PDB entry 7N1C | X-ray diffraction, 1.88 A resolution | chains D and E

== Chain D ==
Name: pRLQ3 T cell receptor alpha chain
Source organism: Homo sapiens
Sequence (204 residues; numbered 1 to 204; the number before each row is that of its first residue):
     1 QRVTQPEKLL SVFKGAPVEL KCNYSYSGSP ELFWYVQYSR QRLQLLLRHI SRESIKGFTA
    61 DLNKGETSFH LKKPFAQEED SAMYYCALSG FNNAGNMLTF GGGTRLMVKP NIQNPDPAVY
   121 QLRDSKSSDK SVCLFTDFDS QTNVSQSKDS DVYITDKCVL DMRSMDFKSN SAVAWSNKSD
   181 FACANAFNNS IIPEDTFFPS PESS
Unresolved in the structure: 198-204
Disulfide bonds: Cys22-Cys86, Cys133-Cys183

== Chain E ==
Name: pRLQ3 T cell receptor beta chain
Source organism: Homo sapiens
Sequence (244 residues; each row starts with the number of its first residue):
     1 GVAQSPRYKI IEKRQSVAFW CNPISGHATL YWYQQILGQG PKLLIQFQNN GVVDDSQLPK
    61 DRFSAERLKG VDSTLKIQPA KLEDSAVYLC ASSLGGAGGA DTQYFGPGTR LTVLEDLKNV
   121 FPPEVAVFEP SEAEISHTQK ATLVCLATGF YPDHVELSWW VNGKEVHSGV CTDPQPLKEQ
   181 PALNDSRYAL SSRLRVSATF WQNPRNHFRC QVQFYGLSEN DEWTQDRAKP VTQIVSAEAW
   241 GRAD
Unresolved in the structure: 244
Disulfide bonds: Cys21-Cys90, Cys145-Cys210

== Interface between chain D and chain E ==
Cross-chain cystine bridges: Cys158(D)-Cys171(E)
Pairs across the interface - 91 pairs, chain D then chain E:
  Lys8(D) with Gly38(E), hydrogen bond (side chain-backbone)
  Glu31(D) with Ala100(E), hydrogen bond (side chain-backbone)
  Tyr35(D) with Gln103(E), hydrogen bond (side chain-backbone)
  Arg42(D) with Gly1(E); Val2(E), hydrogen bond (side chain-backbone); Phe105(E), hydrogen bond (side chain-backbone); Gly106(E); Pro107(E)
  Leu43(D) with Phe105(E)
  Leu45(D) with Thr102(E)
  Arg48(D) with Thr102(E), hydrogen bond
  Tyr85(D) with Gln35(E), hydrogen bond; Gln39(E); Gly40(E)
  Ser89(D) with Ala100(E)
  Asn93(D) with Asp54(E)
  Ala94(D) with Val53(E); Asp54(E)
  Gly95(D) with Val53(E)
  Asn96(D) with Tyr31(E); Gln46(E), hydrogen bond (backbone-side chain)
  Met97(D) with Leu43(E), hydrophobic; Gln46(E); Asp54(E)
  Leu98(D) with Gln103(E)
  Phe100(D) with Tyr33(E), hydrophobic; Pro41(E); Phe105(E), hydrophobic
  Gly101(D) with Gly40(E)
  Gly102(D) with Gly38(E); Gln39(E); Gly40(E)
  Asp116(D) with His137(E), salt bridge
  Tyr120(D) with Ser131(E); Ala133(E); Glu134(E); His137(E); Thr138(E)
  Gln121(D) with Ser131(E)
  Leu122(D) with Phe128(E); Glu129(E); Thr142(E); Val144(E), hydrophobic
  Arg123(D) with Phe128(E); Glu129(E), hydrogen bond (backbone-backbone)
  Asp124(D) with Ala126(E); Val127(E); Phe128(E)
  Ser125(D) with Val127(E), hydrogen bond (backbone-backbone); Glu129(E), hydrogen bond; Glu238(E), hydrogen bond (side chain-backbone); Ala239(E)
  Lys130(D) with Phe128(E)
  Ser131(D) with Phe128(E)
  Val132(D) with Phe128(E), hydrophobic; Leu146(E), hydrophobic
  Leu134(D) with Thr142(E)
  Asp137(D) with Arg195(E), salt bridge
  Tyr153(D) with Leu177(E), hydrophobic; Glu179(E), hydrogen bond (side chain-backbone)
  Ile154(D) with Leu177(E)
  Thr155(D) with Asp173(E); Ser191(E); Arg193(E), hydrogen bond
  Asp156(D) with Arg193(E), hydrogen bond (backbone-side chain)
  Cys158(D) with Cys171(E), disulfide; Thr172(E); Arg193(E)
  Val159(D) with Cys171(E), hydrogen bond (backbone-side chain)
  Leu160(D) with Gly169(E); Val170(E); Cys171(E), hydrophobic; Arg195(E)
  Asp161(D) with Ser168(E); Gly169(E), hydrogen bond (backbone-backbone)
  Met162(D) with Ser168(E); Arg195(E); Val196(E); Ser197(E)
  Arg163(D) with Ser168(E)
  Met165(D) with Lys140(E); Ser197(E)
  Phe167(D) with Lys140(E); Arg195(E)
  Ser169(D) with Arg195(E), hydrogen bond
  Ser171(D) with Arg193(E), hydrogen bond
  Ala172(D) with Arg193(E)
  Val173(D) with Ser191(E); Arg193(E)
  Trp175(D) with Leu146(E), hydrophobic; Ala189(E), hydrophobic
Other interface residues (no listed pair), chain D (53 interface residues in all): Phe33, Arg40, Thr136, Ser150, Ser164, Thr196
Other interface residues (no listed pair), chain E (54 interface residues in all): Gly99, Pro130, Leu143, Thr148, His167, Lys178
The authors on this interface:
  - pairs named by the authors: Cys158(D)-Cys171(E) (covalent link)

== Overview ==
53 residues of chain D and 54 residues of chain E are in contact, with 1 disulfide bond, 19 hydrogen bonds and
2 salt bridges. Polar contacts include Asp116(D)-His137(E), Asp137(D)-Arg195(E) and Lys8(D)-Gly38(E). The
paper describes a contact between Cys158(D) and Cys171(E).
Chain D is pRLQ3 T cell receptor alpha chain and chain E is pRLQ3 T cell receptor beta chain, both from Homo
sapiens; the structure, SARS-CoV-2 RLQ peptide-specific TCR pRLQ3, was determined by X-ray diffraction
together with 7N1A, 7N1B, 7N1D, 7N1E and 7N1F from the same study.
